4MVK - chains A and B; structure by X-ray diffraction, 1.50 A resolution.

Chain A:
Protein: Neutrophil gelatinase-associated lipocalin
Organism: Homo sapiens
Reference sequence: P80188 (NGAL_HUMAN); residues 1-178 here correspond to UniProt positions 21-198 (UniProt number = residue number + 20)
Sequence (188 residues; row label = number of the first residue in the row):
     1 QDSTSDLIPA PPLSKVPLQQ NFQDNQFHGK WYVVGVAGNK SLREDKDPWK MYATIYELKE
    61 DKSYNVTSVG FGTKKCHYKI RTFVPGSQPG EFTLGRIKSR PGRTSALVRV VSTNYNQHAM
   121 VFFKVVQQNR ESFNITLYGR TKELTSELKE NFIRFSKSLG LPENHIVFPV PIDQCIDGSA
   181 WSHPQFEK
Not modelled in the structure: 1-6, 178-188
Differences from the reference sequence: engineered mutation H28 (Gln48 in P80188), V36 (Leu56 in P80188), K40 (Ala60 in P80188), S41 (Ile61 in P80188), W49 (Gln69 in P80188), G70 (Leu90 in P80188), G72 (Arg92 in P80188), T73 (Lys93 in P80188), H77 (Asp97 in P80188), K79 (Trp99 in P80188), S87 (Cys107 in P80188), R96 (Asn116 in P80188), R100 (Tyr120 in P80188), R103 (Leu123 in P80188), A106 (Tyr126 in P80188), V125 (Lys145 in P80188), Q127 (Ser147 in P80188), S132 (Tyr152 in P80188), N134 (Lys154 in P80188); expression tag (179-188)
Swiss-Prot annotation at these positions:
  - binding site (a carboxymycobactin): Y52 to T54, Y138
  - modified residue: Q1 (Pyrrolidone carboxylic acid)
  - glycosylation: N65 (N-linked (GlcNAc...) asparagine)
Disulfide bonds: C76-C175

Chain B:
Protein: Amyloid peptide fragment VFFAED
Reference sequence: P05067 (A4_HUMAN); residues 18-23 here correspond to UniProt positions 689-694 (UniProt number = residue number + 671)
Sequence (8 residues; row label = number of the first residue in the row):
    17 XVFFAEDX
Differences from the reference sequence: expression tag (17, 24)
Modified residues: ACE (acetyl group) at position 17; NH2 (amino group) at position 24

Chain A / chain B interface:
Pairs across the interface (37; chain A residue first):
  V36(A) - F20(B)  hydrophobic
  V36(A) - A21(B)  hydrophobic
  W49(A) - F20(B)  hydrophobic
  K50(A) - F20(B)
  Y52(A) - V18(B)
  Y52(A) - F19(B)  hydrophobic
  Y52(A) - F20(B)
  Y52(A) - A21(B)  hydrogen bond (side chain-backbone)
  Y52(A) - E22(B)  hydrogen bond
  T54(A) - E22(B)  hydrogen bond
  S68(A) - F19(B)
  S68(A) - E22(B)
  V69(A) - F19(B)
  G70(A) - V18(B)
  G70(A) - F19(B)
  F71(A) - V18(B)
  G72(A) - V18(B)
  H77(A) - F19(B)
  Y78(A) - F19(B)
  K79(A) - F19(B)
  K79(A) - D23(B)
  K79(A) - NH2_24(B)
  R81(A) - E22(B)  salt bridge
  R81(A) - D23(B)  salt bridge
  F83(A) - D23(B)
  L94(A) - D23(B)
  T104(A) - D23(B)
  F123(A) - E22(B)
  F123(A) - D23(B)
  V125(A) - E22(B)
  V125(A) - D23(B)
  Q127(A) - D23(B)  hydrogen bond (side chain-backbone)
  N134(A) - E22(B)  hydrogen bond (side chain-backbone)
  T136(A) - A21(B)
  T136(A) - E22(B)  hydrogen bond (side chain-backbone)
  Y138(A) - E22(B)  hydrogen bond
  P169(A) - F20(B)  hydrophobic
Also at the interface, not in a pair above, chain A (26 interface residues in all): V33, A106
The authors on this interface:
  - interface residues, chain B: F19(B)

Overview:
The interface between chain A and chain B involves 26 residues on one side and 7 on the other, with 7 hydrogen
bonds and 2 salt bridges. Polar contacts include R81(A)-E22(B), R81(A)-D23(B) and Y52(A)-A21(B). From UniProt:
4 carboxymycobactin-binding residues on chain A. From the paper: the interface residue F19(B).
Here chain A is Neutrophil gelatinase-associated lipocalin (Homo sapiens) and chain B is Amyloid peptide
fragment VFFAED. Entry 4MVK (Crystal structure of an engineered lipocalin (Anticalin US7) in complex with the
Alzheimer amyloid peptide fragment ...) was determined by X-ray diffraction together with 4MVI and 4MVL from
the same study.
